Entry 5LHW (X-ray diffraction, 0.91 A resolution); this record covers chain A.

== Chain A ==
Molecule: SCL-interrupting locus protein
Source organism: Homo sapiens
Reference sequence: Q15468 (STIL_HUMAN), isoform Q15468-2; residue numbers follow UniProt; this construct covers 726-750
Amino-acid sequence (28 residues; numbered 1 to 750; 722 numbers in that range are skipped by the numbering (no residue carries them; nothing is unmodelled there); the number before each row is that of its first residue):
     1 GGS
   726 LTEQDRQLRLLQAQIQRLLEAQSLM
Sequence notes: expression tag (1-3)
From the paper describing this entry:
  - self-association interface (contacts with another copy of this molecule): L736

== Summary ==
From the paper: a self-association interface involving L736.
Chain A is SCL-interrupting locus protein (Homo sapiens); the structure, Central Coiled-Coil Domain of Human
STIL, was determined by X-ray diffraction (same publication as 5LHX, 5LHY and 5LHZ).
